4F5B - chain A; structure by X-ray diffraction, 1.57 A resolution.

# Chain A
Protein: Proto-oncogene tyrosine-protein kinase Src
Organism: Homo sapiens
Notes: fragment: SH2 domain
Reference sequence: P12931 (SRC_HUMAN); residues 144-252 here = UniProt positions 144-252
Sequence (112 residues; numbered 141 to 252; the number before each row is that of its first residue):
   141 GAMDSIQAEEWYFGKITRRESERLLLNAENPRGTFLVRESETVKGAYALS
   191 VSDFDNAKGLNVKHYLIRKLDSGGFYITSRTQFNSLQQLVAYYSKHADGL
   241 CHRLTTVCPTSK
Unresolved in the structure: 141-143, 252
Differences from the reference sequence: expression tag (141-143); engineered mutation V183 (Thr in P12931), A188 (Cys in P12931), L206 (Lys in P12931)
Residues lining bound ligands: O-phosphotyrosine (PTR): R158, R178, E179, S180, E181, T182, A188, H204, Y205, L206

# In short
Chain A binds O-phosphotyrosine.
Chain A is Proto-oncogene tyrosine-protein kinase Src (Homo sapiens); the structure, Triple mutant Src SH2
domain bound to phosphotyrosine, was determined by X-ray diffraction together with 4F59 and 4F5A from the same
study.
